Entry 9MJN (electron microscopy, 12.70 A resolution (very low resolution: no residue pairs are listed; an interface is given only as per-side residue counts)); this record covers chains d1 and dz of the 1996 polymer chains in the assembly.

Chain d1 (and dz):
Molecule: Putative tail fiber protein
Organism: Pectobacterium phage phiTE
Notes: chain dz of this document is another copy of the same molecule, construct and numbering; everything in this record applies to it too
UniProtKB: K9L5R6 (K9L5R6_9CAUD); numbering as in UniProt (aligned over 1-793)
Sequence (793 residues; numbered 1 to 793; the number before each row is that of its first residue):
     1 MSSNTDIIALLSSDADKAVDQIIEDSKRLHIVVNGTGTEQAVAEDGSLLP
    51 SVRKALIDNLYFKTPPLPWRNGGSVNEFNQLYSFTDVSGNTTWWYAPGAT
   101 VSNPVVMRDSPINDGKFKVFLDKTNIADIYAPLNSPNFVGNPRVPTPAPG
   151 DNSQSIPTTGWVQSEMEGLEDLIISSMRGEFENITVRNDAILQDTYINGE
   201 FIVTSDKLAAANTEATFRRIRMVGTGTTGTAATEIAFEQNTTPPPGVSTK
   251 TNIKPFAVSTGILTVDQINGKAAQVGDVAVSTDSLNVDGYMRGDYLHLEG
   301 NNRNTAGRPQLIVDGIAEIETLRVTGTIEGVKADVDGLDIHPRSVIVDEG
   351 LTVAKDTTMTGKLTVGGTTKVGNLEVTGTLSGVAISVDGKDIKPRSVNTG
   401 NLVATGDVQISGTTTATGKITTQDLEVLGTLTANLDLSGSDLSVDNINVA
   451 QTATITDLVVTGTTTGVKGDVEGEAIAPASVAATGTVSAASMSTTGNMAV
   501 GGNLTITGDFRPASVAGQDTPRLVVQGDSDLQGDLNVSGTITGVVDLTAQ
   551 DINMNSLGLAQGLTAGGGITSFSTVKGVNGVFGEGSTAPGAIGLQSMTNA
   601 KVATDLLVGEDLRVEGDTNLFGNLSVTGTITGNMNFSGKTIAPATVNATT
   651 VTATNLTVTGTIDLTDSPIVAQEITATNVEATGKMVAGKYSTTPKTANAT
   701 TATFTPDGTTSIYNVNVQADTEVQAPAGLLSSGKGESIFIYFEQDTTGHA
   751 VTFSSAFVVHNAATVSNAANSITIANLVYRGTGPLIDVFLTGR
Not modelled in the structure: 1-13, 89, 126-127, 150-151, 172-793 (chain dz: 1-7, 38-39, 73-74, 86-91, 98-116, 172-793)

Interface between chain d1 and chain dz:
At this resolution (13 A) residue pairs are not listed: 44 residues of chain d1 and 40 of chain dz lie at the interface.

In short:
44 residues of chain d1 face 40 of chain dz across their interface.
Chain d1 and chain dz are both Putative tail fiber protein (Pectobacterium phage phiTE); the structure, Near
complete virion structure of bacteriophage PhiTE, was determined by electron microscopy, deposited together
with 9CB9, 9CBA, 9CC7, 9CUL and 9CUY.
